Entry 7OE4 (X-ray diffraction, 1.65 A resolution); this record covers chain AAA.

== Chain AAA ==
Molecule: Bromodomain-containing protein 2
Organism: Homo sapiens
Reference sequence: P25440 (BRD2_HUMAN); residue numbers follow UniProt; this construct covers 344-455
Chain sequence (115 residues; row label = number of the first residue in the row):
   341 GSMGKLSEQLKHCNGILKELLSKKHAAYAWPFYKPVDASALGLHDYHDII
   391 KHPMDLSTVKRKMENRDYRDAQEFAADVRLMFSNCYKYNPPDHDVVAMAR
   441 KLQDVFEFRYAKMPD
Not modelled in the structure: 341-342
Construct notes: expression tag (341-343)
Swiss-Prot annotation at these positions:
  - mutagenesis: Val-376 (V376A: Abolished binding to histone H4 acetylated at 'Lys-12' (H4K12ac)), Leu-381 (L381A: Reduced binding to histone H4 acetylated at 'Lys-12' (H4K12ac)), Leu-383 (L383A: Reduced binding to histone H4 acetylated at 'Lys-12' (H4K12ac)), Asn-429 (N429A: Abolished binding to histone H4 acetylated at 'Lys-12' (H4K12ac))
Ligand contacts: 1481809 (V9B; N-methyl-4-propanoyl-1H-pyrrole-2-carboxamide): Pro-371, Phe-372, Val-376, Leu-381, Leu-383, Cys-425, Tyr-428, Asn-429, Val-435

== Overview ==
Chain AAA binds 1481809. UniProt lists 4 mutagenesis sites.
Chain AAA is Bromodomain-containing protein 2 (Homo sapiens); the structure, C-TERMINAL BROMODOMAIN OF HUMAN
BRD2 WITH N-methyl-4-propionyl-1H-pyrrole-2-carboxamide, was determined by X-ray diffraction (same publication
as 7OE5, 7OE6 and 7OGY).
